PDB entry 8E3Y | electron microscopy, 2.30 A resolution | chains B and N of the 6 polymer chains in the assembly

== Chain B ==
Protein: Guanine nucleotide-binding protein G(I)/G(S)/G(T) subunit beta-1
Source organism: Homo sapiens
UniProtKB: P62873 (GBB1_HUMAN); numbering as in UniProt (aligned over 2-340)
Chain sequence (350 residues; row label = number of the first residue in the row; numbers below 1 keep their minus sign (Met-9 is residue -9)):
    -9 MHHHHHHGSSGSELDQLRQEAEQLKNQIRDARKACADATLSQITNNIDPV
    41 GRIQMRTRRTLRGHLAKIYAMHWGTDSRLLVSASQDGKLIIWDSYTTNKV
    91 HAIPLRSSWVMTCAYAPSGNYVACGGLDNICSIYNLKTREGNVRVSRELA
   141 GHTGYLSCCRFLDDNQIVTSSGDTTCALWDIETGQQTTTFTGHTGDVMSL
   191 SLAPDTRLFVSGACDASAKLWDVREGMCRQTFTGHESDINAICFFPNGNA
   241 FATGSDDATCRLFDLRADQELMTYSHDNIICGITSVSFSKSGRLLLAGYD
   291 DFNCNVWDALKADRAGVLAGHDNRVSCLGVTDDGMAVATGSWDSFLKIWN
Unresolved in the structure: -9 to 2
Sequence notes: expression tag (-9 to 1)
Curated features (UniProtKB/Swiss-Prot):
  - modified residue: Ser2 (N-acetylserine), His266 (Phosphohistidine)
  - natural variant: Leu30 (L30F: In MRD42; uncertain significance), Arg52 (R52G: In MRD42), Gly64 (G64V: In MRD42), Asp76 (D76E: In MRD42; D76G: In MRD42), Gly77 (G77S: In MRD42), Lys78 (K78R: In MRD42), Ile80 (I80N: In MRD42; I80T: In MRD42), His91 (H91R: In MRD42; uncertain significance), Ala92 (A92T: In MRD42), Pro94 (P94S: In MRD42), Leu95 (L95P: In MRD42), Arg96 (R96L: In MRD42), 5 further natural variant entries in UniProt

== Chain N ==
Protein: Nanobody 35
Source organism: Lama glama
Notes: antibody fragment or engineered binder
Chain sequence (138 residues; row label = number of the first residue in the row):
     1 QVQLQESGGGLVQPGGSLRLSCAASGFTFSNYKMNWVRQAPGKGLEWVSD
    51 ISQSGASISYTGSVKGRFTISRDNAKNTLYLQMNSLKPEDTAVYYCARCP
   101 APFTRDCFDVTSTTYAYRGQGTQVTVSSHHHHHHEPEA
Unresolved in the structure: 127-138
Cystine bridges: Cys99-Cys107

== Chain B / chain N interface ==
Residue-residue contacts - 20 pairs, chain B then chain N:
  Arg8(B) with Gln120(N)
  Lys15(B) with Gln1(N)
  Thr184(B) with Thr114(N)
  Cys204(B) with Tyr117(N), hydrogen bond (backbone-side chain)
  Asp205(B) with Ala116(N)
  Ala206(B) with Tyr117(N)
  Thr223(B) with Gln1(N)
  Glu226(B) with Val2(N); Gly26(N); Phe27(N); Thr28(N); Tyr32(N); Arg98(N), hydrogen bond (backbone-side chain)
  Ser227(B) with Arg98(N); Pro100(N), hydrogen bond (side chain-backbone); Ala101(N); Tyr117(N)
  Asp228(B) with Tyr117(N), hydrogen bond
  Asp246(B) with Pro102(N)
  Ile270(B) with Phe103(N)
Interface residues without a listed pair, chain B (14 interface residues in all): His225, Asp247
Interface residues without a listed pair, chain N (16 interface residues in all): Gln3

== Summary ==
14 residues of chain B face 16 of chain N across their interface; the contacts include 4 hydrogen bonds. Among
the polar pairs are Cys204(B)-Tyr117(N), Glu226(B)-Arg98(N) and Ser227(B)-Pro100(N).
Chain B is Guanine nucleotide-binding protein G(I)/G(S)/G(T) subunit beta-1 (Homo sapiens) and chain N is
Nanobody 35 (Lama glama); the structure, Cryo-EM structure of the VPAC1R-PACAP27-Gs complex, was determined by
electron microscopy (same publication as 8E3X and 8E3Z).
